PDB entry 7VFJ | electron microscopy, 3.98 A resolution | chains C and E of the 6 polymer chains in the assembly

Chain C:
Protein: Heme exporter protein C
Source organism: Escherichia coli BL21(DE3)
UniProtKB: P0ABM1 (CCMC_ECOLI); numbering as in UniProt (aligned over 1-245)
Chain sequence (245 residues; row label = number of the first residue in the row):
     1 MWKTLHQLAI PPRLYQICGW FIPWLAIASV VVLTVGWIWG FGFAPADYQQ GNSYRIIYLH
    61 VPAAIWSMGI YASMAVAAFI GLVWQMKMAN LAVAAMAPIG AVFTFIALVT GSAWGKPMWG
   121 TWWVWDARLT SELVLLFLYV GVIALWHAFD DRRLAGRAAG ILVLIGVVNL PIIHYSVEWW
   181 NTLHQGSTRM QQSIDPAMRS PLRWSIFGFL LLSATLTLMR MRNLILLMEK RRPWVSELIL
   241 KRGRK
Disordered / not traced: 1-6, 238-245

Chain E:
Protein: Cytochrome c biogenesis ATP-binding export protein CcmA
Source organism: Escherichia coli BL21(DE3)
Notes: EC 7.6.2.5
UniProtKB: P33931 (CCMA_ECOLI); residues -1 to 205 here correspond to UniProt positions 1-207 (UniProt number = residue number + 2)
Chain sequence (207 residues; numbered -1 to 205; the number before each row is that of its first residue; numbers below 1 keep their minus sign (Met-1 is residue -1)):
    -1 MGMLEARELL CERDERTLFS GLSFTLNAGE WVQITGSNGA GKTTLLRLLT GLSRPDAGEV
    59 LWQGQPLHQV RDSYHQNLLW IGHQPGIKTR LTALENLHFY HRDGDTAQCL EALAQAGLAG
   119 FEDIPVNQLS AGQQRRVALA RLWLTRATLW ILDEPFTAID VNGVDRLTQR MAQHTEQGGI
   179 VILTTHQPLN VAESKIRRIS LTQTRAA
Disordered / not traced: 201-205
UniProt features mapped onto this chain:
  - binding site (ATP): Gly34 to Thr41

Interface between chain C and chain E:
Contacting residue pairs (5; chain C residue first):
  Gln85(C) - Arg52(E)
  Asp151(C) - Asp12(E)
  Arg153(C) - Asp54(E)  salt bridge
  Arg231(C) - Asp12(E)  hydrogen bond (side chain-backbone)
  Arg231(C) - Glu13(E)
Other interface residues (no listed pair), chain C (5 interface residues in all): Arg152
Other interface residues (no listed pair), chain E (6 interface residues in all): Glu10, Arg11

Overview:
5 residues of chain C face 6 of chain E across their interface; the contacts include 1 hydrogen bond and 1
salt bridge. Polar pairs include Arg153(C)-Asp54(E) and Arg231(C)-Asp12(E). UniProt lists 8 ATP-binding
residues on chain E.
Here chain C is Heme exporter protein C and chain E is Cytochrome c biogenesis ATP-binding export protein
CcmA, both from Escherichia coli BL21(DE3). Entry 7VFJ (Cytochrome c-type biogenesis protein CcmABCD) was
determined by electron microscopy (same publication as 7F02, 7F03, 7F04 and 7VFP).
